Entry 9CXT (electron microscopy, 3.40 A resolution); this record covers chains A and F of the 6 polymer chains in the assembly.

[Chain A]
Molecule: Hemagglutinin HA1 chain
From: Influenza A virus (strain A/Hong Kong/1/1968 H3N2)
Reference sequence: Q91MA7 (HEMA_I68A4); residues 1-328 here correspond to UniProt positions 17-344 (UniProt number = residue number + 16)
Sequence (352 residues; row label = number of the first residue in the row; numbers below 1 keep their minus sign (Met-23 is residue -23)):
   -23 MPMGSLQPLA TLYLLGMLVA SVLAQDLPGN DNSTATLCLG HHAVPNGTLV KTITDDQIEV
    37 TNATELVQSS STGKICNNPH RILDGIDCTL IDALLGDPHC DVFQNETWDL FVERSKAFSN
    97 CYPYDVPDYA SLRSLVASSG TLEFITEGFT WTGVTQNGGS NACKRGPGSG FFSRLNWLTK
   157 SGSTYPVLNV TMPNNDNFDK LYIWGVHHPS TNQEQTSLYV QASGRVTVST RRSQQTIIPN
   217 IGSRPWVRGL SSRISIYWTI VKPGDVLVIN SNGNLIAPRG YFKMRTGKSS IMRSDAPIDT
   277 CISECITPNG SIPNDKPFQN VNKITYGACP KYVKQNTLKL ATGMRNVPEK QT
Disordered / not traced: -23 to 9, 327-328
Differences from the reference sequence: initiating methionine (-23); expression tag (-22 to 0)
Disulfide bonds: Cys52-Cys277, Cys64-Cys76, Cys97-Cys139, Cys281-Cys305
Covalent attachments: N-acetylglucosamine (NAG) linked to Asn22, Asn38, Asn81, Asn165, Asn285
Curated features (UniProtKB/Swiss-Prot):
  - glycosylation (N-linked (GlcNAc...) asparagine): Asn8, Asn22, Asn38, Asn81, Asn165, Asn285
From the paper describing this entry:
  - post-translational modification sites: Asn165
  - post-translational modification sites: Asn22, Asn38, Asn285 (by similarity / conservation)

[Chain F]
Molecule: Hemagglutinin HA2 chain, Green fluorescent protein fusion
From: Influenza A virus (strain A/Hong Kong/1/1968 H3N2)
Reference sequence: chimeric construct of Q91MA7, P42212: residues 0-179 from Q91MA7 (HEMA_I68A4) positions 345-524 (UniProt number = residue number + 345); residues 320-462 from P42212 positions 91-233 (UniProt number = residue number - 229)
Sequence (494 residues; row label = number of the first residue in the row; numbering starts at 0):
     0 RGLFGAIAGF IENGWEGMID GWYGFRHQNS EGTGQAADLK STQAAIDQIN GKLNRVIEKT
    60 NEKFHQIEKE FSEVEGRIQD LEKYVEDTKI DLWSYNAELL VALENQHTID LTDSEMNKLF
   120 EKTRRQLREN AEDMGNGCFK IYHKCDNACI ESIRNGTYDH DVYRDEALNN RFQIKGVELK
   180 LELIKRMKQI EDKIEEIESK QKKIENEIAR IKKIKLVPRG SVDENLYFQA MSKGEELFTG
   240 VVPILVELDG DVNGHKFSVR GEGEGDATNG KLTLKFICTT GKLPVPWPTL VTTLTYGVQC
   300 FSRYPDHMKR HDFFKSAMPE GYVQERTISF KDDGTYKTRA EVKFEGDTLV NRIELKGIDF
   360 KEDGNILGHK LEYNFNSHNV YITADKQKNG IKANFKIRHN VEDGSVQLAD HYQQNTPIGD
   420 GPVLLPDNHY LSTQSVLSKD PNEKRDHMVL LEFVTAAGIT HGMSSAWSHP QFEKGGGSGG
   480 GSGGSAWSHP QFEK
Disordered / not traced: 0-6, 172-493
Differences from the reference sequence: linker (180-319); conflict Ser328 (Phe99 in P42212), Thr334 (Asn105 in P42212), Phe374 (Tyr145 in P42212), Thr382 (Met153 in P42212), Ala392 (Val163 in P42212), Val400 (Ile171 in P42212), Val435 (Ala206 in P42212); expression tag (463-493)
Disulfide bonds: Cys144-Cys148
Covalent attachments: N-acetylglucosamine (NAG) linked to Asn154
Curated features (UniProtKB/Swiss-Prot):
  - site: Arg0, Gly1 (Cleavage)
  - glycosylation: Asn154 (N-linked (GlcNAc...) asparagine)

[Chain A / chain F interface]
Pairs across the interface (7):
  Ala106(A) with Arg76(F)
  Ser107(A) with Gly75(F); Arg76(F), hydrogen bond (side chain-backbone)
  Ser110(A) with Asp79(F), hydrogen bond
  Leu111(A) with Val73(F), hydrophobic
  Ile236(A) with Val73(F), hydrophobic
  Lys238(A) with Glu72(F), salt bridge
Other interface residues (no listed pair), chain A (8 interface residues in all): Asp104, Met260
Other interface residues (no listed pair), chain F (7 interface residues in all): Ser71, Glu74

[In short]
The interface between chain A and chain F involves 8 residues on one side and 7 on the other, with 2 hydrogen
bonds and 1 salt bridge. Among the polar pairs are Lys238(A)-Glu72(F), Ser107(A)-Arg76(F) and
Ser110(A)-Asp79(F). From the paper: modification sites Asn165(A), Asn22(A) and Asn38(A) among others.
Chain A is Hemagglutinin HA1 chain and chain F is Hemagglutinin HA2 chain, Green fluorescent protein fusion,
both from Influenza A virus (strain A/Hong Kong/1/1968 H3N2); the structure, Hemagglutinin A/Hong Kong/1/68
produced in GnTI- cells, was determined by electron microscopy, deposited together with 9D0Y, 9D1U, 9D2M and
9CXU.
